Entry 6GFW (electron microscopy, 3.70 A resolution); this record covers chains D and F of the 9 polymer chains in the assembly.

[Chain D]
Name: DNA-directed RNA polymerase subunit beta'
From: Escherichia coli K-12
Notes: EC 2.7.7.6
Reference sequence: P0A8T7 (RPOC_ECOLI); numbering as in UniProt (aligned over 1-1407)
Chain sequence (1407 residues; each row starts with the number of its first residue):
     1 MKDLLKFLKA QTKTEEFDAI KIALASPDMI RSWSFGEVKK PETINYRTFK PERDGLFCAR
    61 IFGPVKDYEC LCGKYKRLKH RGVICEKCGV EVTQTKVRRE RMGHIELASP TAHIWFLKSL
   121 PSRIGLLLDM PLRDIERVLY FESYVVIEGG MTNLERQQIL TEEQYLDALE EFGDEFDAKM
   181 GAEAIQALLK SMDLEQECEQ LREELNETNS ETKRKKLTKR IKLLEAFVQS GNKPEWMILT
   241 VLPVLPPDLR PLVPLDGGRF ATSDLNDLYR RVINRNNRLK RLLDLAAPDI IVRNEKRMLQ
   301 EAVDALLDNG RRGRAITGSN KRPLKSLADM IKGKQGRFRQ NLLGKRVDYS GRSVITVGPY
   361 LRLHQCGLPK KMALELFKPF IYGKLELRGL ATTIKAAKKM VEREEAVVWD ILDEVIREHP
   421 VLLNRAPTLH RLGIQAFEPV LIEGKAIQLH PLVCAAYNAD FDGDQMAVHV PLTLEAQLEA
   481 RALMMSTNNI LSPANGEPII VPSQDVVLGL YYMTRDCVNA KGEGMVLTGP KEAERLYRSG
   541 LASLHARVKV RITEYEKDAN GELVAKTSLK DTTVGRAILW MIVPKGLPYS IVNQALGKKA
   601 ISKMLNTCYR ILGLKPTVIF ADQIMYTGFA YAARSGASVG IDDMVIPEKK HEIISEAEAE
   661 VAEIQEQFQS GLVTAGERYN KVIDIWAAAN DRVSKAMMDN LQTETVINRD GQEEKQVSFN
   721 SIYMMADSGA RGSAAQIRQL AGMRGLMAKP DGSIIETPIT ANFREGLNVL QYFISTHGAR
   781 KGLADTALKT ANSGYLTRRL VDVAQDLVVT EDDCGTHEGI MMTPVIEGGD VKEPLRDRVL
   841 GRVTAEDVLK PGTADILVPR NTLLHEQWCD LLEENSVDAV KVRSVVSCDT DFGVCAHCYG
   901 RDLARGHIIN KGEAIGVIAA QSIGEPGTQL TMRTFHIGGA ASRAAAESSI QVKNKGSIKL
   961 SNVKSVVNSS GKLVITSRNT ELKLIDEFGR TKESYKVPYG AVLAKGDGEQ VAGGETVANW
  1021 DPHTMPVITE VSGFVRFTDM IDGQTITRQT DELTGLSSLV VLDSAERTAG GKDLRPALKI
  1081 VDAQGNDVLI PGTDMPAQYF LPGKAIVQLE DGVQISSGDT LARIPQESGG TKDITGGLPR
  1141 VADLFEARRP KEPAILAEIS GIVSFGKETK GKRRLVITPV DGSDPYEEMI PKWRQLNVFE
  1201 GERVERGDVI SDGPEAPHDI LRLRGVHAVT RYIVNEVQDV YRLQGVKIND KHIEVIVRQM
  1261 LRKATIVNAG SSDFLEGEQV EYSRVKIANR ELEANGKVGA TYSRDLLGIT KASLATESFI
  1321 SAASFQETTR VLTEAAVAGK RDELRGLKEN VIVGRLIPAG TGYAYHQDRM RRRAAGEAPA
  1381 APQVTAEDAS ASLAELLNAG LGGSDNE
Disordered / not traced: 1-3, 1050-1056, 1068-1074, 1089-1096, 1127-1132, 1377-1407
What the authors report for this chain:
  - binding site for NifH promoter non-template DNA: Lys1170 to Leu1175
  - binding site for nifH promoter template DNA (chain F): Arg346

[Chain F]
Molecule: nifH promoter template DNA
Sequence (63 nucleotides; row label = number of the first residue in the row; numbers below 1 keep their minus sign (DA-27 is residue -27)):
   -27 ACATGAATGC GCAACAGCAT GCGCGCCCAG GGCTGATCGT GCAAAAGTCG TGCCAGCCGT
    33 CTC
Disordered / not traced: -27 to -21, 30-35

[Interface between chain D and chain F]
Contacting residue pairs (16):
  Tyr46(D) with DA8(F), hydrogen bond to the phosphate; DT9(F), phosphate contact
  Glu211(D) with DA-14(F), phosphate contact
  Asp267(D) with DG7(F), base contact
  Arg270(D) with DT9(F), hydrogen bond to the base
  Thr317(D) with DG7(F), base contact
  Ser319(D) with DG7(F), sugar contact
  Ala426(D) with DC-1(F), sugar contact
  Pro427(D) with DC-2(F), base contact
  Gln465(D) with DC0(F), sugar contact
  Thr790(D) with DG-3(F), base contact
  Ala791(D) with DG-3(F), phosphate contact
  Tyr795(D) with DC-4(F), phosphate contact
  Gln1326(D) with DG-5(F), phosphate contact
  Glu1327(D) with DC-6(F), phosphate contact; DG-5(F), hydrogen bond to the phosphate
Also at the interface, not in a pair above, chain D (21 interface residues in all): Arg133, Gly258, Arg271, Gly318, Lys334, Arg346, Arg798
Also at the interface, not in a pair above, chain F (13 interface residues in all): DA-15, DT-8

[Overview]
21 residues of chain D face 13 of chain F across their interface, with 3 hydrogen bonds. Among the polar pairs
are Arg270(D)-DT9(F), Tyr46(D)-DA8(F) and Glu1327(D)-DG-5(F). From the paper: a binding site for NifH promoter
non-template DNA at Lys1170(D); a binding site for nifH promoter template DNA (chain F) at Arg346(D).
Chain D is DNA-directed RNA polymerase subunit beta' (Escherichia coli K-12) and chain F is nifH promoter
template DNA; the structure, Cryo-EM structure of bacterial RNA polymerase-sigma54 holoenzyme initial
transcribing complex, was determined by electron microscopy together with 6GH5 and 6GH6 from the same study.
